Entry 8Y08 (X-ray diffraction, 3.64 A resolution); this record covers chains A and D of the 4 polymer chains in the assembly.

== Chain A ==
Protein: LbCas12a
From: Lachnospiraceae bacterium ND2006
UniProt: A0A5S8WF58 (A0A5S8WF58_9FIRM); residues 1-1228 here = UniProt positions 1-1228
Sequence (1228 residues; each row starts with the number of its first residue):
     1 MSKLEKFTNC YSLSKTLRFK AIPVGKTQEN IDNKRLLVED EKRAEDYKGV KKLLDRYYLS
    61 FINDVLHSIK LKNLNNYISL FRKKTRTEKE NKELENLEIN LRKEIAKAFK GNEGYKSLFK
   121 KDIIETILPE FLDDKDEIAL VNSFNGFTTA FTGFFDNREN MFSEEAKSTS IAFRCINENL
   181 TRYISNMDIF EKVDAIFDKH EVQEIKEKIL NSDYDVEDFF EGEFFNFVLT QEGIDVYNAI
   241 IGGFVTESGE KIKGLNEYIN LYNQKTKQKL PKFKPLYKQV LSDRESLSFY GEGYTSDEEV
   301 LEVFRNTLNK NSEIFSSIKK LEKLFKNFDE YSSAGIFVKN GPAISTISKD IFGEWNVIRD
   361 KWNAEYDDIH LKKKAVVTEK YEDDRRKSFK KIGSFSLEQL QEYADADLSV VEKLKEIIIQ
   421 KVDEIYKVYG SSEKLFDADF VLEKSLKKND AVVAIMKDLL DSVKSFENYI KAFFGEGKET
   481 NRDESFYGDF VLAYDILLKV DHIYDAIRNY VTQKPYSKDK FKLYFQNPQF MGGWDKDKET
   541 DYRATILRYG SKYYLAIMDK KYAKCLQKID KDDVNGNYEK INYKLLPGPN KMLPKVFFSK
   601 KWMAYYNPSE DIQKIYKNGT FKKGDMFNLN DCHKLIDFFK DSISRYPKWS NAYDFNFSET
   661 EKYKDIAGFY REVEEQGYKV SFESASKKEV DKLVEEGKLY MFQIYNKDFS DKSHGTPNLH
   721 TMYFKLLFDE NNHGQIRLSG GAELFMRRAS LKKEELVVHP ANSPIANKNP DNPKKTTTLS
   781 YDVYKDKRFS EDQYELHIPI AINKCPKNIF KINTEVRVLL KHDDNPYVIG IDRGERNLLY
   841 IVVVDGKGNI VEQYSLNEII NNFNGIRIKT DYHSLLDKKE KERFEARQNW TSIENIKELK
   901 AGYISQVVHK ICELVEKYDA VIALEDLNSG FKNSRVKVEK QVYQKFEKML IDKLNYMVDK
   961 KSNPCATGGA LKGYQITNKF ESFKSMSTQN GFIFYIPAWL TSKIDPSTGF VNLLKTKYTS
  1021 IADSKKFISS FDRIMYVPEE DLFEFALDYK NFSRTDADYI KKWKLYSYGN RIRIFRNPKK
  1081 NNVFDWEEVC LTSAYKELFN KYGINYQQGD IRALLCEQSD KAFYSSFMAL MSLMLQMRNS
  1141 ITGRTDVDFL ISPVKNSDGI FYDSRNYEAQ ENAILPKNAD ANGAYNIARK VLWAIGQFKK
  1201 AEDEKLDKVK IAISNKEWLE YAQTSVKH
Disordered / not traced: 1078-1080, 1227-1228

== Chain D ==
Molecule: 11-nt DNA strand
Sequence (11 nucleotides; row label = number of the first residue in the row; numbers below 1 keep their minus sign (DC-9 is residue -9)):
    -9 CGTCCTTTAT T

== Chain A / chain D interface ==
Residue-residue contacts - 27 pairs, chain A then chain D:
  Lys120(A) with DT-3(D), phosphate contact
  Lys121(A) with DT-4(D), phosphate contact; DT-3(D), salt bridge to the phosphate
  Asn145(A) with DT-4(D), phosphate contact
  Gly146(A) with DC-5(D), phosphate contact; DT-4(D), phosphate contact
  Phe147(A) with DT-4(D), phosphate contact
  Thr148(A) with DT-4(D), hydrogen bond to the phosphate
  Thr149(A) with DT-4(D), hydrogen bond to the phosphate; DT-3(D), base contact
  Asn527(A) with DC-5(D), phosphate contact
  Gln529(A) with DT-4(D), base contact
  Asp541(A) with DC-5(D), base contact
  Lys560(A) with DC-5(D), salt bridge to the phosphate
  Lys564(A) with DT-7(D), salt bridge to the phosphate
  Asn590(A) with DT0(D), base contact; DT1(D), sugar contact
  Lys591(A) with DA-1(D), base contact; DT0(D), base contact
  Met592(A) with DA-1(D), base contact
  Lys595(A) with DT-2(D), hydrogen bond to the base; DA-1(D), sugar contact
  Tyr616(A) with DA-1(D), phosphate contact; DT0(D), hydrogen bond to the phosphate
  Ile666(A) with DT1(D), phosphate contact
  Ala667(A) with DT1(D), sugar contact
  Tyr670(A) with DT1(D), sugar contact
Also at the interface, not in a pair above, chain A (25 interface residues in all): Asp122, Gln526, Pro528, Phe621, Lys622
Also at the interface, not in a pair above, chain D (9 interface residues in all): DC-6

== Summary ==
Chain A and chain D form an interface of 25 and 9 residues respectively, with 4 hydrogen bonds and 3 salt
bridges. Polar contacts include Lys595(A)-DT-2(D), Thr148(A)-DT-4(D) and Thr149(A)-DT-4(D).
Chain A is LbCas12a (Lachnospiraceae bacterium ND2006) and chain D is an 11-nt DNA strand; the structure,
Crystal structure of LbCas12a in complex with crRNA and 14nt target DNA, was determined by X-ray diffraction
together with 8Y04, 8Y05, 8Y06, 8Y07, 8Y09, 8Y0A and 3 further entries from the same study.
